7QPL - chain A; structure by X-ray diffraction, 1.77 A resolution.

[Chain A]
Molecule: O-phosphoserine phosphohydrolase
Organism: Brucella melitensis bv. 1 str. 16M
Notes: EC 3.1.3.3
UniProt: Q8YI30 (Q8YI30_BRUME); residues 3-303 here correspond to UniProt positions 2-302 (UniProt number = residue number - 1)
Sequence (307 residues; row label = number of the first residue in the row; numbers below 1 keep their minus sign (Gly-3 is residue -3)):
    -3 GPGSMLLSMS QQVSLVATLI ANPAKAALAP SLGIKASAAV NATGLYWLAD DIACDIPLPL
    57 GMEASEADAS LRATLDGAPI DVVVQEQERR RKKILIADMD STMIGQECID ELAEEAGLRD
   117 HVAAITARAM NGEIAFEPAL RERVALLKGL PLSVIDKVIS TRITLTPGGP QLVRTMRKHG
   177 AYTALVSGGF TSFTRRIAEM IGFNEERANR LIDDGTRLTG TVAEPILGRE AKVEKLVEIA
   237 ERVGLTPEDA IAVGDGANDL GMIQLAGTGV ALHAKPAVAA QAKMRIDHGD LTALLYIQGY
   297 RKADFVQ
Disordered / not traced: -3 to 8
Construct notes: expression tag (-3 to 0); insertion (2)
Ion coordination: Mg2+: Asp94, Asp96, Asp251 (together with phosphate ion)

[In short]
Asp94, Asp96 and Asp251 coordinate Mg2+.
Chain A is O-phosphoserine phosphohydrolase (Brucella melitensis bv. 1 str. 16M); the structure, Crystal
structure of phosphoserine phosphatase (SerB) from Brucella melitensis in complex with phosphate and
magnesium, was determined by X-ray diffraction (same publication as 9FQN, 9FQ5, 9FQC, 8QOB and 8Q4S).
